PDB entry 7Y24 | electron microscopy, 3.25 A resolution | chains B and S of the 6 polymer chains in the assembly

Chain B:
Protein: Guanine nucleotide-binding protein G(I)/G(S)/G(T) subunit beta-1
From: Homo sapiens
Reference sequence: P62873 (GBB1_HUMAN); residue numbers follow UniProt; this construct covers 3-340
Amino-acid sequence (338 residues; each row starts with the number of its first residue):
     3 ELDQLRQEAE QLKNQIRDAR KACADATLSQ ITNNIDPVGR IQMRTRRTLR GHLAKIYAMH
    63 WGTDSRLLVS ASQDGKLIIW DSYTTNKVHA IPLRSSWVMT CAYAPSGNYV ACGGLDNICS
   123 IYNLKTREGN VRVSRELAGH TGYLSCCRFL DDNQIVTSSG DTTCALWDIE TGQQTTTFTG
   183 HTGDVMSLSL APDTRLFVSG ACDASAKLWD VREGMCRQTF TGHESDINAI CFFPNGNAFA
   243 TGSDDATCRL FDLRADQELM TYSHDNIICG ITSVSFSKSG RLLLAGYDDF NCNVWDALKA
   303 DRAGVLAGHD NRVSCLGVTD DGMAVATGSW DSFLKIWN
UniProt features mapped onto this chain:
  - modified residue: His266 (Phosphohistidine)
  - natural variant: Leu30 (L30F: In MRD42; uncertain significance), Arg52 (R52G: In MRD42), Gly64 (G64V: In MRD42), Asp76 (D76E: In MRD42; D76G: In MRD42), Gly77 (G77S: In MRD42), Lys78 (K78R: In MRD42), Ile80 (I80N: In MRD42; I80T: In MRD42), His91 (H91R: In MRD42; uncertain significance), Ala92 (A92T: In MRD42), Pro94 (P94S: In MRD42), Leu95 (L95P: In MRD42), Arg96 (R96L: In MRD42), 5 further natural variant entries in UniProt

Chain S:
Protein: single Fab chain (svFv16)
From: Homo sapiens
Notes: antibody fragment or engineered binder
Amino-acid sequence (246 residues; row label = number of the first residue in the row; note: 3 numbers in that range are skipped by the numbering (no residue carries them; nothing is unmodelled there); a row labelled like 120A-120O holds insertion residues (120A, then the next letters in order)):
     2 VQLVESGGGL VQPGGSRKLS CSASGFAFSS FGMHWVRQAP EKGLEWVAYI SSGSGTIYYA
    62 DTVKGRFTIS RDDPKNTLFL QMTSLRSEDT AMYYCVRSIY YYGSSPFDFW GQGTTLTVS
120A-120O SGGGGSGGGGSGGGG
   124 SDIVMTQATS SVPVTPGESV SISCRSSKSL LHSNGNTYLY WFLQRPGQSP QLLIYRMSNL
   184 ASGVPDRFSG SGSGTAFTLT ISRLEAEDVG VYYCMQHLEY PLTFGAGTKL EL
Not modelled in the structure: 120A-120O
Disulfide bonds: Cys147-Cys217

Interface between chain B and chain S:
Pairs across the interface (10):
  Asp66(B) - Tyr103(S)
  Arg68(B) - Tyr103(S)
  Leu69(B) - Tyr103(S)  hydrophobic
  Asp83(B) - Tyr103(S)
  Val90(B) - Tyr102(S)  hydrophobic
  Arg129(B) - Val2(S)
  Arg129(B) - Arg98(S)  hydrogen bond (backbone-side chain)
  Glu130(B) - Gly26(S)
  Gly131(B) - Phe32(S)
  Gly131(B) - Ile100(S)
Also at the interface, not in a pair above, chain B (10 interface residues in all): His91, Lys127
Also at the interface, not in a pair above, chain S (10 interface residues in all): Ala28, Gly104, Phe110

Overview:
The chain B/chain S interface involves 10 residues from each chain; the contacts include 1 hydrogen bond. The
hydrogen-bonded pair is Arg129(B)-Arg98(S).
Chain B is Guanine nucleotide-binding protein G(I)/G(S)/G(T) subunit beta-1 and chain S is single Fab chain
(svFv16), both from Homo sapiens; the structure, Cryo-EM structure of the octreotide-bound SSTR2-miniGo-scFv16
complex, was determined by electron microscopy, deposited together with 7Y26 and 7Y27.
